Entry 8DBP (electron microscopy, 3.60 A resolution); this record covers chains A and W of the 22 polymer chains in the assembly.

Chain A:
Molecule: ATP synthase subunit alpha
From: Escherichia coli
Notes: EC 7.1.2.2
UniProt: A0A7U9G3U3 (A0A7U9G3U3_ECOLX); numbering as in UniProt (aligned over 1-513)
Chain sequence (513 residues; numbered 1 to 513; the number before each row is that of its first residue):
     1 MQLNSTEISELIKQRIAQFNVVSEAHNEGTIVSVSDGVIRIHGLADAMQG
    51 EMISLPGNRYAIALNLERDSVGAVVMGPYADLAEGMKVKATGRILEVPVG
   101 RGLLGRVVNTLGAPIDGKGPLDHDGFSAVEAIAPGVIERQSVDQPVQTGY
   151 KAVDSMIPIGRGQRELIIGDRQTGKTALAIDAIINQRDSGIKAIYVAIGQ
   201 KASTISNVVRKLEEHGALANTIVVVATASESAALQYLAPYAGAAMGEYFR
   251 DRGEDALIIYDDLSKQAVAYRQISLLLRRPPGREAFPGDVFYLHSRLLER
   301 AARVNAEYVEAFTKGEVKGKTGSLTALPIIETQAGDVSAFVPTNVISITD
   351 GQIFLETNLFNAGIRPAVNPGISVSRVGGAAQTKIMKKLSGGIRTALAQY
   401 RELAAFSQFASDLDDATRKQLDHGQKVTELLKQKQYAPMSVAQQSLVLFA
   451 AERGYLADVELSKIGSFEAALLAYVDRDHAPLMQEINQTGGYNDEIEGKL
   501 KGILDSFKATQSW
Unresolved in the structure: 1
Construct notes: conflict Ala-47 (Cys in A0A7U9G3U3), Ala-90 (Cys in A0A7U9G3U3), Ala-193 (Cys in A0A7U9G3U3), Ala-243 (Cys in A0A7U9G3U3)
Bound ions: Mg2+: Thr-176 (together with ATP)
Residues lining bound ligands: ATP: Tyr-150, Asp-170, Arg-171, Gln-172, Thr-173, Gly-174, Lys-175, Thr-176, Ala-177, Asp-261, Glu-331, Phe-360, Arg-365, Pro-366, Gln-433, Lys-434, Gln-435

Chain W:
Molecule: ATP synthase subunit delta
From: Escherichia coli
UniProt: V0ZA15 (V0ZA15_ECOLX); residues 0-176 here correspond to UniProt positions 1-177 (UniProt number = residue number + 1)
Chain sequence (177 residues; row label = number of the first residue in the row; numbering starts at 0):
     0 MSEFITVARPYAKAAFDFAVEHQSVERWQDMLAFAAEVTKNEQMAELLSG
    50 ALAPETLAESFIAVAGEQLDENGQNLIRVMAENGRLNALPDVLEQFIHLR
   100 AVSEATAEVDVISAAALSEQQLAKISAAMEKRLSRKVKLNAKIDKSVMAG
   150 VIIRAGDMVIDGSVRGRLERLADVLQS
Unresolved in the structure: 0-1, 175-176
Construct notes: conflict Ala-64 (Cys65 in V0ZA15), Ala-140 (Cys141 in V0ZA15)

How chain A and chain W interact:
Pairs across the interface (23):
  Gln-2(A) / Asp-29(W)
  Ile-8(A) / Glu-36(W)
  Ser-9(A) / Glu-36(W)
  Leu-11(A) / Phe-33(W)  hydrophobic
  Leu-11(A) / Glu-66(W)
  Ile-12(A) / Phe-33(W)  hydrophobic
  Ile-12(A) / Val-37(W)  hydrophobic
  Ile-12(A) / Asn-40(W)
  Lys-13(A) / Asn-40(W)
  Arg-15(A) / Phe-33(W)
  Arg-15(A) / Val-63(W)
  Arg-15(A) / Gly-65(W)  hydrogen bond (side chain-backbone)
  Arg-15(A) / Glu-66(W)  salt bridge
  Ile-16(A) / Asn-40(W)
  Ile-16(A) / Met-43(W)  hydrophobic
  Phe-19(A) / Ala-62(W)
  Val-21(A) / Gln-42(W)
  Ser-23(A) / Gln-42(W)  hydrogen bond
  Glu-24(A) / Glu-45(W)
  Val-32(A) / Ala-50(W)  hydrophobic
  His-42(A) / Glu-45(W)  hydrogen bond (side chain-backbone)
  His-42(A) / Ser-48(W)  hydrogen bond
  His-42(A) / Gly-49(W)  hydrogen bond (side chain-backbone)
Also at the interface, not in a pair above, chain A (16 interface residues in all): Val-22, Asp-69
Also at the interface, not in a pair above, chain W (16 interface residues in all): Leu-46

In short:
The chain A/chain W interface involves 16 residues from each chain; the contacts include 5 hydrogen bonds and
1 salt bridge. Polar pairs include Arg-15(A)/Glu-66(W), Arg-15(A)/Gly-65(W) and Ser-23(A)/Gln-42(W). Bound to
chain A: ATP.
Chain A is ATP synthase subunit alpha and chain W is ATP synthase subunit delta, both from Escherichia coli;
the structure, E. coli ATP synthase imaged in 10mM MgATP State1 "half-up, was determined by electron
microscopy, deposited together with 8DBQ, 8DBR, 8DBS, 8DBT, 8DBU, 8DBV and 8DBW.
